PDB entry 1S7U | X-ray diffraction, 2.20 A resolution | chains A and C of the 3 polymer chains in the assembly

# Chain A
Protein: H-2 class I histocompatibility antigen, D-B alpha chain
From: Mus musculus
Reference sequence: P01899 (HA11_MOUSE); residues 1-338 here correspond to UniProt positions 25-362 (UniProt number = residue number + 24)
Amino-acid sequence (338 residues; row label = number of the first residue in the row):
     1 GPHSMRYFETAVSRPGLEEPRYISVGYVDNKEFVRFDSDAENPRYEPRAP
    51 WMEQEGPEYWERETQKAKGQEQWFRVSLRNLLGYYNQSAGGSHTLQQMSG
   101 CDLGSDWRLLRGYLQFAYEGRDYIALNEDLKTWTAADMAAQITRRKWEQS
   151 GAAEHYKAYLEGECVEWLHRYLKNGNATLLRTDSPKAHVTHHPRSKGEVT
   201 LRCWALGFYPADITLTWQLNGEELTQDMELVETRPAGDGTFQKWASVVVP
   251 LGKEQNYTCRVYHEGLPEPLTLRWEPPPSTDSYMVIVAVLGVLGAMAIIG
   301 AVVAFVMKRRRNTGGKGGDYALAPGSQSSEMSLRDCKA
Unresolved in the structure: 277-338
Disulfide bonds: Cys101-Cys164, Cys203-Cys259

# Chain C
Protein: Glycoprotein 9-residue peptide
Reference sequence: P07399 (VGLY_LYCVW); aligned to UniProt positions 33-41 over residues 1-9 (the alignment contains insertions or deletions, so no single offset holds)
Amino-acid sequence (9 residues; numbered 1 to 9; the number before each row is that of its first residue):
     1 KAVYNFATM
UniProt features mapped onto this chain:
  - site: Lys1 (Important for GP-C-mediated membrane fusion)

# How chain A and chain C interact
Contacting residue pairs (47):
  Tyr7(A) with Lys1(C), hydrogen bond (side chain-backbone); Ala2(C)
  Glu9(A) with Val3(C)
  Tyr45(A) with Ala2(C)
  Glu63(A) with Lys1(C); Ala2(C), hydrogen bond (side chain-backbone)
  Lys66(A) with Lys1(C); Ala2(C), hydrogen bond (side chain-backbone)
  Gln70(A) with Val3(C); Tyr4(C); Asn5(C), hydrogen bond (side chain-backbone)
  Trp73(A) with Asn5(C); Phe6(C), hydrogen bond (side chain-backbone); Ala7(C), hydrogen bond (side chain-backbone); Thr8(C); Met9(C), hydrophobic
  Ser77(A) with Thr8(C); Met9(C), hydrogen bond (side chain-backbone)
  Asn80(A) with Thr8(C); Met9(C), hydrogen bond (side chain-backbone)
  Leu81(A) with Met9(C), hydrophobic
  Tyr84(A) with Met9(C), hydrogen bond (side chain-backbone)
  Leu95(A) with Met9(C), hydrophobic
  Gln97(A) with Val3(C); Asn5(C), hydrogen bond
  Ser99(A) with Val3(C)
  Phe116(A) with Met9(C), hydrophobic
  Tyr123(A) with Met9(C), hydrophobic
  Thr143(A) with Met9(C), hydrogen bond (side chain-backbone)
  Lys146(A) with Thr8(C), hydrogen bond (side chain-backbone); Met9(C), hydrogen bond (side chain-backbone)
  Trp147(A) with Ala7(C), hydrogen bond (side chain-backbone); Thr8(C), hydrogen bond (side chain-backbone); Met9(C), hydrophobic
  Ser150(A) with Phe6(C)
  Ala152(A) with Phe6(C), hydrophobic
  His155(A) with Tyr4(C), hydrogen bond (side chain-backbone); Asn5(C); Phe6(C)
  Tyr156(A) with Asn5(C); Phe6(C), hydrogen bond (side chain-backbone)
  Tyr159(A) with Lys1(C), hydrogen bond (side chain-backbone); Ala2(C); Val3(C)
  Glu163(A) with Lys1(C), salt bridge
  Trp167(A) with Lys1(C)
  Tyr171(A) with Lys1(C), hydrogen bond (side chain-backbone)
Other interface residues (no listed pair), chain A (33 interface residues in all): Met5, Tyr59, Arg62, Phe74, Val76, Gly151

# Overview
Chain A and chain C form an interface of 33 and 9 residues respectively; the contacts include 19 hydrogen
bonds and 1 salt bridge. Polar contacts include Glu163(A)-Lys1(C), Tyr7(A)-Lys1(C) and Glu63(A)-Ala2(C).
Here chain A is H-2 class I histocompatibility antigen, D-B alpha chain (Mus musculus) and chain C is
Glycoprotein 9-residue peptide. Entry 1S7U (Crystal structures of the murine class I major histocompatibility
complex H-2Db in complex with LCMV-derived gp33 ...) was determined by X-ray diffraction together with 1S7Q,
1S7R, 1S7S, 1S7T, 1S7V, 1S7W and 1S7X from the same study.
